Entry 8FCP (electron microscopy, 3.52 A resolution); this record covers chains C and B of the 8 polymer chains in the assembly.

Chain C (and B):
Molecule: Transitional endoplasmic reticulum ATPase
From: Homo sapiens
Notes: EC 3.6.4.6; chain B of this document is another copy of the same molecule, construct and numbering; everything in this record applies to it too
UniProt: P55072 (TERA_HUMAN); numbering as in UniProt (aligned over 1-806)
Sequence (806 residues; numbered 1 to 806; the number before each row is that of its first residue):
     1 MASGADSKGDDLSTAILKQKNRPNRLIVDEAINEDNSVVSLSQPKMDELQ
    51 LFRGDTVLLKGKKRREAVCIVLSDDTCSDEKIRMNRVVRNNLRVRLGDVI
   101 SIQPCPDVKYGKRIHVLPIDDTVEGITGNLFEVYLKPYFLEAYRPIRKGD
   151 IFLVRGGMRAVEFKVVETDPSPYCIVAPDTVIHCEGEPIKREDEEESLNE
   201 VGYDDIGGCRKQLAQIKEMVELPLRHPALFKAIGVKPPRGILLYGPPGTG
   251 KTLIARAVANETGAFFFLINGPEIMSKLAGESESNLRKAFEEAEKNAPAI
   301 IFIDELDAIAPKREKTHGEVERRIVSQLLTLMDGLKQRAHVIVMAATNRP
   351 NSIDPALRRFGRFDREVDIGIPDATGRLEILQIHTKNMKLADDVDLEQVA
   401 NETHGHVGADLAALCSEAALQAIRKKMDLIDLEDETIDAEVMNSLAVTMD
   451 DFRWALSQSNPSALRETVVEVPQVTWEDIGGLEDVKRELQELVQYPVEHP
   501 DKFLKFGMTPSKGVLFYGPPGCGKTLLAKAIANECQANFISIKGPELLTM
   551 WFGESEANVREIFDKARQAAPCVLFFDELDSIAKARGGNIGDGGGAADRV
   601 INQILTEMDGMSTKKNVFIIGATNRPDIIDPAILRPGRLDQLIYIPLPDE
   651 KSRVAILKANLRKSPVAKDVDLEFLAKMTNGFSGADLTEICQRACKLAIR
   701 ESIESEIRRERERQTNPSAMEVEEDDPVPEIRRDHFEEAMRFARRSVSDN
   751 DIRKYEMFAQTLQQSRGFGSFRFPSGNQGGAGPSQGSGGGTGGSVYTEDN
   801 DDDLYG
Disordered / not traced: 1-22, 500-508, 708-727, 764-806 (chain B: 1-22, 708-727, 764-806)
Ligand contacts:
  - ADP (adenosine-5'-diphosphate), molecule 1: Asp205, Ile206, Gly207, Gly208, Gly248, Thr249, Gly250, Lys251, Thr252, Leu253, Ile380, His384, Gly408, Ala409, Ala412
  - ADP, molecule 2: Asp478, Ile479, Gly480, Leu482, Pro520, Gly521, Cys522, Gly523, Lys524, Thr525, Leu526, Asp577, Ile656, Asn660, Gly684, Ala685, Thr688
Swiss-Prot annotation at these positions:
  - region: Thr797 to Gly806 (Interaction with UBXN6)
  - motif: Asp802 to Gly806 (PIM motif)
  - binding site (ATP): Pro247 to Leu253, Asn348, His384, Gly521 to Leu526
  - modified residue: Ala2 (N-acetylalanine), Ser3 (Phosphoserine), Ser7 (Phosphoserine), Ser13 (Phosphoserine), Ser37 (Phosphoserine), Lys315 (N6,N6,N6-trimethyllysine), Thr436 (Phosphothreonine), Ser462 (Phosphoserine), Lys502 (N6-acetyllysine), Lys505 (N6-acetyllysine), Lys668 (N6-acetyllysine), Ser702 (Phosphoserine), Lys754 (N6-acetyllysine), Ser770 (Phosphoserine), Ser775 (Phosphoserine), Ser787 (Phosphoserine), Tyr805 (Phosphotyrosine)
  - cross-link (Glycyl lysine isopeptide (Lys-Gly)): Lys8 (interchain with G-Cter in SUMO2), Lys18 (interchain with G-Cter in SUMO2)
  - natural variant: Arg95 (R95G: In IBMPFD1), Gly97 (G97E: In CMT2Y), Ile126 (I126F: In IBMPFD1; uncertain significance), Arg155 (R155C: In IBMPFD1; R155H: In FTDALS6 and IBMPFD1; R155L: In IBMPFD1; R155P: In IBMPFD1; R155S: In IBMPFD1), Arg159 (R159G: In FTDALS6; R159H: In IBMPFD1), Ala160 (A160T: In IBMPFD1; uncertain significance), Glu185 (E185K: In CMT2Y), Arg191 (R191Q: In FTDALS6 and IBMPFD1), Leu198 (L198W: In IBMPFD1), Ala232 (A232E: In IBMPFD1), Ile254 (I254F: In IBMPFD1; uncertain significance), Ile369 (I369T: In IBMPFD1; uncertain significance), 2 further natural variant entries in UniProt
  - mutagenesis: Phe52 to Asp55 (Abolishes interaction with NPLOC4; when associated with A-110), Arg53 (R53A: Minor effect on affinity for ATP and ADP), Arg86 (R86A: Strongly increased affinity for ATP. Strongly reduced affinity for ADP), Tyr110 (Y110A: Abolishes interaction with NPLOC4; when associated with 52-A--A-55), Arg113 to His115 (Severely reduced binding to DERL1), Phe131 (F131R: Severely reduced binding to DERL1), Leu140 (L140D: Severely reduced binding to DERL1), Asp179 (D179R: No effect on binding to DERL1), His183 (H183W: Severely reduced binding to DERL1), Lys251 (K251Q: Impairs ERAD degradation of HMGCR and does not inhibit interaction with RHBDD1; when associated with Q-524), Glu305 (E305Q: Defect in ubiquitin-dependent protein degradation by the proteasome; when associated with Q-578), Lys312 (K312A: Does not affect methylation by VCPKMT), 8 further mutagenesis entries in UniProt

Chain C / chain B interface:
Residue-residue contacts (102; chain C residue first):
  Gly125(C) with Ala232(B)
  Met158(C) with Ile233(B), hydrophobic; Gly234(B), hydrogen bond (backbone-backbone)
  Arg159(C) with Lys231(B); Ala232(B), hydrogen bond (side chain-backbone)
  Pro272(C) with Ser326(B); Leu329(B), hydrophobic; Thr330(B)
  Glu273(C) with Thr330(B)
  Met275(C) with Arg323(B); Ser326(B)
  Ser276(C) with Arg323(B); Ser326(B); Gln327(B)
  Lys277(C) with Arg323(B), hydrogen bond (backbone-side chain)
  Leu278(C) with Arg323(B)
  Asp304(C) with Arg359(B), salt bridge
  Glu305(C) with Arg313(B), salt bridge; Arg359(B), salt bridge; Arg362(B), salt bridge
  Asp307(C) with Arg313(B), salt bridge
  His317(C) with His317(B)
  Val320(C) with Glu319(B); Arg323(B)
  Glu402(C) with Lys614(B), salt bridge
  Ala409(C) with Phe360(B)
  Ser416(C) with Val235(B); Lys236(B)
  Glu417(C) with Arg365(B), salt bridge
  Leu420(C) with Phe230(B), hydrophobic; Val235(B), hydrophobic
  Ile423(C) with Ile233(B), hydrophobic
  Arg424(C) with Glu218(B)
  Met427(C) with Leu229(B), hydrophobic
  Asp428(C) with Ile27(B)
  Leu429(C) with Glu80(B)
  Asp431(C) with Arg25(B), salt bridge; Val99(B)
  Asp434(C) with Ala228(B)
  Glu435(C) with Ala228(B); Lys231(B), salt bridge
  Ile437(C) with Ala232(B), hydrophobic
  Met442(C) with Ile233(B), hydrophobic
  Trp454(C) with Glu218(B)
  Gln458(C) with Gln215(B), hydrogen bond
  Leu464(C) with Arg567(B)
  Arg465(C) with Arg560(B); Glu561(B), salt bridge; Asp564(B)
  Lys543(C) with Asp609(B), salt bridge
  Pro545(C) with Thr606(B)
  Leu548(C) with Ala597(B), hydrophobic; Asn602(B)
  Thr549(C) with Gln603(B)
  Phe552(C) with Ala597(B); Asp598(B); Arg599(B), hydrogen bond (backbone-side chain); Asn602(B)
  Gly553(C) with Arg599(B)
  Glu578(C) with Arg635(B), salt bridge
  Lys584(C) with Gly595(B), hydrogen bond (backbone-backbone)
  Ala585(C) with Gly594(B); Gly595(B), hydrogen bond (backbone-backbone); Ala597(B), hydrophobic
  Arg586(C) with Gly593(B); Gly594(B)
  Gly587(C) with Gly593(B); Gly594(B); Gly595(B)
  Ile590(C) with Gly593(B)
  Gly591(C) with Gly593(B), hydrogen bond (backbone-backbone)
  Lys663(C) with Lys505(B); Gly507(B)
  Ser664(C) with Lys505(B); Phe506(B)
  Pro665(C) with Lys505(B)
  Gln692(C) with Gly507(B), hydrogen bond (side chain-backbone); Met508(B); Thr509(B), hydrogen bond (side chain-backbone)
  Cys695(C) with Phe506(B), hydrogen bond (side chain-backbone); Met508(B), hydrophobic
  Lys696(C) with Glu488(B), salt bridge; Glu491(B); Met508(B); Gln641(B)
  Ala698(C) with Phe506(B), hydrophobic
  Ile699(C) with Lys502(B); Phe503(B); Phe506(B), hydrophobic
  Arg700(C) with Glu491(B), salt bridge
  Ser702(C) with Phe506(B)
  Ile703(C) with Tyr495(B), hydrophobic; His499(B)
  Glu706(C) with His499(B), salt bridge; Lys502(B), salt bridge
  Ile707(C) with His499(B)
  Val728(C) with Phe506(B)
  Pro729(C) with Lys505(B); Phe506(B)
  Glu730(C) with Phe506(B)
  Phe742(C) with Gln763(B)
  Arg744(C) with Gln763(B), hydrogen bond
Interface residues without a listed pair, chain C (75 interface residues in all): Glu124, Pro247, Ala279, Ala308, Thr316, Glu321, Ala419, Glu433, Asn460, Asp592, Ile731
Interface residues without a listed pair, chain B (64 interface residues in all): Lys81, Leu222, His226, Arg322, Leu504, Leu605, Lys615, Arg638

Overview:
75 residues of chain C face 64 of chain B across their interface, with 12 hydrogen bonds and 16 salt bridges.
Among the polar pairs are Asp304(C)-Arg359(B), Glu305(C)-Arg313(B) and Glu305(C)-Arg359(B). Bound to chain C:
ADP.
Both chains are Transitional endoplasmic reticulum ATPase (Homo sapiens). Entry 8FCP (Cryo-EM structure of
p97:UBXD1 para state) was determined by electron microscopy (same publication as 8FCL, 8FCM, 8FCN, 8FCO, 8FCQ,
8FCR and 8FCT).
